Entry 7X2T (electron microscopy, 3.69 A resolution); this record covers chains L and H of the 6 polymer chains in the assembly.

== Chain L ==
Protein: 8A10 light chain
Organism: Mus musculus
Chain sequence (108 residues; row label = number of the first residue in the row):
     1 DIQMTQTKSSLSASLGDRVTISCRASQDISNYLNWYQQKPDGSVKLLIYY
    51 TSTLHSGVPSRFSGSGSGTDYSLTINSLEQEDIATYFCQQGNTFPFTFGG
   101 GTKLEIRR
Not modelled in the structure: 7-8
Cystine bridges: Cys-23/Cys-88

== Chain H ==
Protein: 8A10 heavy chain
Organism: Mus musculus
Chain sequence (118 residues; each row starts with the number of its first residue):
     1 QVQLQQSAAELARPGASVKMSCKASGYTFTTYTMHWVKQRPGQGLEWIGY
    51 INPSSRYTEYNQKFKDKTTLTADKSSSTAYMQLSSLTFEDSAVYYCARRS
   101 EADRFVYWGQGTLVTVSA
Not modelled in the structure: 1
Cystine bridges: Cys-22/Cys-96

== Chain L / chain H interface ==
Contacting residue pairs (18):
  Asn-34(L) with Asp-103(H)
  Tyr-36(L) with Phe-105(H), hydrogen bond (side chain-backbone); Trp-108(H)
  Gln-38(L) with Gln-39(H), hydrogen bond; Tyr-95(H), hydrogen bond
  Gly-42(L) with Tyr-95(H); Gln-110(H)
  Val-44(L) with Trp-108(H), hydrophobic
  Tyr-49(L) with Arg-104(H)
  Phe-87(L) with Leu-45(H), hydrophobic
  Gln-89(L) with Asp-103(H)
  Gly-91(L) with Asp-103(H)
  Phe-94(L) with Trp-47(H), hydrophobic
  Pro-95(L) with Trp-47(H), hydrophobic; Asn-61(H)
  Phe-96(L) with Trp-47(H)
  Phe-98(L) with Leu-45(H); Phe-105(H), hydrophobic
Also at the interface, not in a pair above, chain L (17 interface residues in all): Tyr-32, Leu-46, His-55, Gly-99
Also at the interface, not in a pair above, chain H (15 interface residues in all): His-35, Gly-44, Glu-59, Arg-99, Val-106

== Overview ==
The interface between chain L and chain H involves 17 residues on one side and 15 on the other; the contacts
include 3 hydrogen bonds. Polar pairs include Tyr-36(L)/Phe-105(H), Gln-38(L)/Gln-39(H) and
Gln-38(L)/Tyr-95(H).
Here chain L is 8A10 light chain and chain H is 8A10 heavy chain, both from Mus musculus. Entry 7X2T (Cryo-EM
structure of Coxsackievirus B1 mature virion in complex with nAb 8A10 (CVB1-M:8A10)) was determined by
electron microscopy together with 7X2G, 7X2I, 7X2O, 7X2W, 7X35, 7X37 and 7 further entries from the same
study.
